8IDB - chains C and D of the 4 polymer chains in the assembly; structure by electron microscopy, 3.90 A resolution.

== Chain C (and D) ==
Name: Cell division protein FtsX
Organism: Mycobacterium tuberculosis
Notes: chain D of this document is another copy of the same molecule, construct and numbering; everything in this record applies to it too
UniProt: A0A045GRS5 (A0A045GRS5_MYCTX); numbering as in UniProt (aligned over 1-297)
Sequence (297 residues; numbered 1 to 297; the number before each row is that of its first residue):
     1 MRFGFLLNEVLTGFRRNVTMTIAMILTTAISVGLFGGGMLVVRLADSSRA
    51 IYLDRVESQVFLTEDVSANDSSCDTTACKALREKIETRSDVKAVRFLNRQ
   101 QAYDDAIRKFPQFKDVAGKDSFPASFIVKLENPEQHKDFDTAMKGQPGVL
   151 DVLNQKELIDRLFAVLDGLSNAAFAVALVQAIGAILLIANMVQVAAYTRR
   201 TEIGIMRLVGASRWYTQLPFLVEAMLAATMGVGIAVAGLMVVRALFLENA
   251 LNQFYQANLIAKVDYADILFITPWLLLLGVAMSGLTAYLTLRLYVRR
Not modelled in the structure: 1-3, 146-151, 295-297 (chain D: 296-297)

== How chain C and chain D interact ==
Residue-residue contacts - 39 pairs, chain C then chain D:
  M20(C) - Q193(D)
  A23(C) - L186(D)  hydrophobic
  L26(C) - V179(D)
  L26(C) - I182(D)  hydrophobic
  L26(C) - G183(D)
  I30(C) - Q180(D)
  D160(C) - Q253(D)  hydrogen bond
  D160(C) - F254(D)
  R161(C) - L162(D)
  R161(C) - F254(D)
  A164(C) - N249(D)
  A164(C) - A250(D)  hydrophobic
  A164(C) - Q253(D)
  V165(C) - A250(D)  hydrophobic
  G168(C) - F246(D)
  N171(C) - F246(D)
  A172(C) - F246(D)
  V179(C) - L26(D)
  V179(C) - I30(D)  hydrophobic
  Q180(C) - L26(D)
  Q180(C) - I30(D)
  G183(C) - L26(D)
  L186(C) - T19(D)
  L186(C) - I22(D)  hydrophobic
  L186(C) - A23(D)  hydrophobic
  N190(C) - T19(D)  hydrogen bond (side chain-backbone)
  N190(C) - M20(D)
  V194(C) - V194(D)  hydrophobic
  F246(C) - N171(D)
  L247(C) - G168(D)
  L247(C) - L169(D)  hydrophobic
  L247(C) - N171(D)
  L247(C) - A172(D)  hydrophobic
  A250(C) - V165(D)  hydrophobic
  Q253(C) - R161(D)
  Q253(C) - A164(D)
  F254(C) - R161(D)
  F254(C) - V165(D)  hydrophobic
  A257(C) - R161(D)
Other interface residues (no listed pair), chain C (32 interface residues in all): T27, I159, A175, V176, I182, L187, V242, N249, L259
Other interface residues (no listed pair), chain D (30 interface residues in all): T27, V176, L187, V242

== Overview ==
Chain C and chain D form an interface of 32 and 30 residues respectively, with 2 hydrogen bonds. Polar pairs
include D160(C)-Q253(D) and N190(C)-T19(D).
Chain C and chain D are both Cell division protein FtsX (Mycobacterium tuberculosis); the structure, Cryo-EM
structure of Mycobacterium tuberculosis FtsEX complex in peptidisc, was determined by electron microscopy
(same publication as 8IDC, 8IDD, 8IGQ and 8JIA).
